Entry 9E1O (electron microscopy, 3.30 A resolution); this record covers chains C and I of the 11 polymer chains in the assembly.

== Chain C ==
Name: Histone H2A type 1
Organism: Xenopus laevis
Reference sequence: P06897 (H2A1_XENLA); residues 0-129 here correspond to UniProt positions 1-130 (UniProt number = residue number + 1)
Amino-acid sequence (130 residues; numbered 0 to 129; the number before each row is that of its first residue; numbering starts at 0):
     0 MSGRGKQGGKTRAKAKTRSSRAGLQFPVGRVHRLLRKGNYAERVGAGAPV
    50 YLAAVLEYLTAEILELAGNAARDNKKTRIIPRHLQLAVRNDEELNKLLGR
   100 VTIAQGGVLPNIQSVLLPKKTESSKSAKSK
Unresolved in the structure: 0-9, 119-129
Differences from the reference sequence: conflict Arg99 (Gly100 in P06897), Ser123 (Ala124 in P06897)
Curated features (UniProtKB/Swiss-Prot):
  - modified residue: Ser1 (N-acetylserine), Lys5 (N6-(2-hydroxyisobutyryl)lysine), Lys9 (N6-(2-hydroxyisobutyryl)lysine), Lys36 (N6-(2-hydroxyisobutyryl)lysine), Lys74 (N6-(2-hydroxyisobutyryl)lysine), Lys75 (N6-(2-hydroxyisobutyryl)lysine), Lys95 (N6-(2-hydroxyisobutyryl)lysine), Gln104 (N5-methylglutamine), Lys118 (N6-(2-hydroxyisobutyryl)lysine)
  - cross-link (Glycyl lysine isopeptide (Lys-Gly)): Lys13 (interchain with G-Cter in ubiquitin), Lys15 (interchain with G-Cter in ubiquitin), Lys119 (interchain with G-Cter in ubiquitin)

== Chain I ==
Molecule: 149-nt DNA strand
Organism: Homo sapiens
Sequence (149 nucleotides; row label = number of the first residue in the row; numbers below 1 keep their minus sign (DA-73 is residue -73)):
   -73 ACAGGATGTATATATCTGACACGTGCCTGGAGACTAGGGAGTAATCCCCT
   -23 TGGCGGTTAAAACGCGGGGGACAGCGCGTACGTGCGTTTAAGCGGTGCTA
    27 GAGCTGTCTACGACCAATTGAGCGGCCTCGGCACCGGGATTCTCCAGGG
Unresolved in the structure: 75

== Interface between chain C and chain I ==
Residue-residue contacts (16):
  Arg11(C) - DT44(I)  base contact
  Arg11(C) - DT45(I)  hydrogen bond to the sugar
  Lys13(C) - DA47(I)  salt bridge to the phosphate
  Arg29(C) - DC49(I)  phosphate contact
  Arg29(C) - DG50(I)  salt bridge to the phosphate
  Arg42(C) - DA39(I)  hydrogen bond to the sugar
  Arg42(C) - DC40(I)  phosphate contact
  Val43(C) - DA39(I)  sugar contact
  Val43(C) - DC40(I)  hydrogen bond to the phosphate
  Gly44(C) - DA39(I)  phosphate contact
  Ala45(C) - DA39(I)  phosphate contact
  Lys75(C) - DA59(I)  phosphate contact
  Thr76(C) - DC58(I)  sugar contact
  Thr76(C) - DA59(I)  hydrogen bond to the phosphate
  Arg77(C) - DC58(I)  sugar contact
  Arg77(C) - DA59(I)  hydrogen bond to the phosphate
Other interface residues (no listed pair), chain C (12 interface residues in all): His31, Glu41

== Summary ==
12 residues of chain C face 9 of chain I across their interface, with 5 hydrogen bonds and 2 salt bridges.
Polar pairs include Arg11(C)-DT45(I), Arg42(C)-DA39(I) and Val43(C)-DC40(I).
Chain C is Histone H2A type 1 (Xenopus laevis) and chain I is a 149-nt DNA strand (Homo sapiens); the
structure, Snf2h bound nucleosome complex - ClassB1, was determined by electron microscopy (same publication
as 9E1L, 9E1M, 9E1N, 9E1P, 9E1Q, 9E1R and 4 further entries).
